Entry 1EO8 (X-ray diffraction, 2.80 A resolution); this record covers chains A and B of the 4 polymer chains in the assembly.

[Chain A]
Molecule: Hemagglutinin (HA1 chain)
Source organism: Influenza A virus (A/X-31(H3N2))
Notes: fragment: bromelain released fragment
UniProt: P03437 (HEMA_IAAIC); residues 1-328 here correspond to UniProt positions 17-344 (UniProt number = residue number + 16)
Sequence (328 residues; numbered 1 to 328; the number before each row is that of its first residue):
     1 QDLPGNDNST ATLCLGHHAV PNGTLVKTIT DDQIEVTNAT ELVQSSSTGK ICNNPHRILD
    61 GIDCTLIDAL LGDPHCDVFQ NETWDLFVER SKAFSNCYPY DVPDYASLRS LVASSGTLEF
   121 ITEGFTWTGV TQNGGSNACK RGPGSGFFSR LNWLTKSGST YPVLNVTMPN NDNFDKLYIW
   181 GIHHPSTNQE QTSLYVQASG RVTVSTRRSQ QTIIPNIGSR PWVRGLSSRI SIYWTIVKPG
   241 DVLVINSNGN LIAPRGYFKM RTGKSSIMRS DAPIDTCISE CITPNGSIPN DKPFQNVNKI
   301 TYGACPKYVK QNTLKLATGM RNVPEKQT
Disordered / not traced: 1-8, 328
Disulfide bonds: C52-C277, C64-C76, C97-C139, C281-C305
Covalent attachments: N-acetylglucosamine (NAG) linked to N81, N285; glycan linked to N165
Swiss-Prot annotation at these positions:
  - glycosylation (N-linked (GlcNAc...) asparagine): N8, N22, N38, N81, N165, N285

[Chain B]
Molecule: Hemagglutinin (HA2 chain)
Source organism: Influenza A virus (A/X-31(H3N2))
Notes: fragment: bromelain released fragment
UniProt: P03437 (HEMA_IAAIC); residues 1-175 here correspond to UniProt positions 346-520 (UniProt number = residue number + 345)
Sequence (175 residues; each row starts with the number of its first residue):
     1 GLFGAIAGFI ENGWEGMIDG WYGFRHQNSE GTGQAADLKS TQAAIDQING KLNRVIEKTN
    61 EKFHQIEKEF SEVEGRIQDL EKYVEDTKID LWSYNAELLV ALENQHTIDL TDSEMNKLFE
   121 KTRRQLRENA EEMGNGCFKI YHKCDNACIE SIRNGTYDHD VYRDEALNNR FQIKG
Disulfide bonds: C144-C148
Covalent attachments: N-acetylglucosamine (NAG) linked to N154
Swiss-Prot annotation at these positions:
  - glycosylation: N154 (N-linked (GlcNAc...) asparagine)

[Chain A / chain B interface]
Disulfides between the chains: C14(A)-C137(B)
Residue-residue contacts (130):
  S9(A) - Y141(B)
  S9(A) - H142(B)  hydrogen bond (backbone-backbone)
  S9(A) - K143(B)  hydrogen bond (backbone-backbone)
  T10(A) - K139(B)
  T10(A) - I140(B)
  T10(A) - Y141(B)
  T10(A) - H142(B)
  A11(A) - Q27(B)
  A11(A) - K139(B)
  A11(A) - I140(B)  hydrogen bond (backbone-backbone)
  A11(A) - H142(B)
  A11(A) - C144(B)  hydrophobic
  T12(A) - R25(B)
  T12(A) - H26(B)
  T12(A) - Q27(B)  hydrogen bond (backbone-backbone)
  T12(A) - F138(B)
  L13(A) - F24(B)  hydrophobic
  L13(A) - R25(B)
  L13(A) - T122(B)
  L13(A) - C137(B)
  L13(A) - F138(B)  hydrogen bond (backbone-backbone)
  L13(A) - I152(B)  hydrophobic
  C14(A) - W14(B)
  C14(A) - F24(B)
  C14(A) - R25(B)  hydrogen bond (backbone-backbone)
  C14(A) - G136(B)
  C14(A) - C137(B)  disulfide
  L15(A) - I10(B)
  L15(A) - W14(B)
  L15(A) - G23(B)
  L15(A) - F24(B)  hydrophobic
  L15(A) - M115(B)  hydrophobic
  L15(A) - L118(B)  hydrophobic
  L15(A) - G136(B)  hydrogen bond (backbone-backbone)
  L15(A) - F138(B)  hydrophobic
  G16(A) - W14(B)
  G16(A) - Y22(B)
  G16(A) - G23(B)  hydrogen bond (backbone-backbone)
  G16(A) - M115(B)
  H17(A) - I6(B)
  H17(A) - I10(B)
  H17(A) - N12(B)
  H17(A) - G13(B)
  H17(A) - W14(B)  hydrogen bond (backbone-backbone)
  H17(A) - M17(B)
  H17(A) - W21(B)
  H17(A) - Y22(B)
  H17(A) - M115(B)
  H18(A) - W14(B)
  H18(A) - M17(B)
  H18(A) - G20(B)
  H18(A) - W21(B)  hydrogen bond (backbone-backbone)
  A19(A) - G13(B)
  A19(A) - W14(B)  hydrogen bond (backbone-backbone)
  A19(A) - E15(B)
  V20(A) - E15(B)
  P21(A) - E15(B)
  V26(A) - N104(B)
  K27(A) - E97(B)
  K27(A) - V100(B)
  K27(A) - N104(B)  hydrogen bond (backbone-side chain)
  T28(A) - A101(B)
  T28(A) - N104(B)
  T28(A) - Q105(B)
  T28(A) - I108(B)
  I29(A) - A101(B)  hydrophobic
  I29(A) - L102(B)
  I29(A) - Q105(B)  hydrogen bond (backbone-side chain)
  T30(A) - Q105(B)  hydrogen bond (backbone-side chain)
  T40(A) - L52(B)
  L42(A) - V55(B)  hydrophobic
  L42(A) - V100(B)  hydrophobic
  R109(A) - E67(B)  salt bridge
  S110(A) - H64(B)  hydrogen bond
  S114(A) - H64(B)
  K264(A) - F63(B)
  S265(A) - H64(B)
  S266(A) - H64(B)  hydrogen bond
  R269(A) - E67(B)  salt bridge
  N290(A) - T59(B)
  D291(A) - I56(B)
  D291(A) - E57(B)  hydrogen bond (backbone-backbone)
  P293(A) - V55(B)  hydrophobic
  F294(A) - A96(B)  hydrophobic
  K299(A) - K68(B)
  K299(A) - I89(B)
  I300(A) - K68(B)
  T301(A) - Q65(B)  hydrogen bond (backbone-side chain)
  Y302(A) - K62(B)
  Y302(A) - F63(B)
  G303(A) - E61(B)
  G303(A) - K62(B)  hydrogen bond (backbone-backbone)
  A304(A) - T59(B)
  A304(A) - N60(B)
  A304(A) - E61(B)
  C305(A) - T59(B)
  C305(A) - N60(B)
  P306(A) - T59(B)
  K307(A) - N60(B)
  K307(A) - W92(B)
  Y308(A) - I89(B)  hydrophobic
  V309(A) - W92(B)
  V309(A) - S93(B)
  K310(A) - I89(B)
  K310(A) - D90(B)  salt bridge
  K310(A) - S93(B)  hydrogen bond (backbone-side chain)
  Q311(A) - S93(B)  hydrogen bond (side chain-backbone)
  Q311(A) - E97(B)  hydrogen bond
  L314(A) - A96(B)  hydrophobic
  K315(A) - V100(B)
  K315(A) - N104(B)  hydrogen bond (backbone-side chain)
  L316(A) - L52(B)  hydrophobic
  L316(A) - E103(B)
  L316(A) - N104(B)
  A317(A) - N104(B)  hydrogen bond (backbone-side chain)
  A317(A) - T107(B)
  T318(A) - W21(B)
  T318(A) - I48(B)
  M320(A) - W21(B)  hydrophobic
  M320(A) - Y22(B)  hydrophobic
  M320(A) - T111(B)
  R321(A) - A7(B)
  R321(A) - I108(B)
  V323(A) - A7(B)  hydrophobic
  V323(A) - E11(B)
  V323(A) - N12(B)
  V323(A) - G13(B)  hydrogen bond (backbone-backbone)
  P324(A) - N12(B)
  E325(A) - N12(B)
  Q327(A) - E11(B)
Also at the interface, not in a pair above, chain A (62 interface residues in all): I34, V36, A113, I267, E280, K292, G319
Also at the interface, not in a pair above, chain B (66 interface residues in all): N28, E69, E85, L99, F119, I149, E165

[Overview]
62 residues of chain A and 66 residues of chain B are in contact; the contacts include 1 disulfide bond, 25
hydrogen bonds and 3 salt bridges. Polar pairs include R109(A)-E67(B), R269(A)-E67(B) and K310(A)-D90(B).
N-acetylglucosamine is covalently linked to N81(A), N165(A) and N285(A).
Chain A is Hemagglutinin (HA1 chain) and chain B is Hemagglutinin (HA2 chain), both from Influenza A virus
(A/X-31(H3N2)); the structure, Influenza virus hemagglutinin complexed with a neutralizing antibody, was
determined by X-ray diffraction.
